8WQN - chain A; structure by X-ray diffraction, 1.80 A resolution.

== Chain A ==
Molecule: SegC
Organism: Saccharolobus solfataricus P2
UniProt: Q981B4 (Q981B4_SACS2); residues 1-165 here = UniProt positions 1-165
Sequence (173 residues; numbered 1 to 173; the number before each row is that of its first residue):
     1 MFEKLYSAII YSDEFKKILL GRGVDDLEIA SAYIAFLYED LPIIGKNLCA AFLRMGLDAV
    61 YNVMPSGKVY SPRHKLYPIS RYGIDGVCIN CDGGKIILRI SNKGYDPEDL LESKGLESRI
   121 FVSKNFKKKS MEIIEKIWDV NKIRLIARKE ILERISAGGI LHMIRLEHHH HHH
Unresolved in the structure: 156-173
Disulfide bonds: C88-C91
Sequence notes: expression tag (166-173)
Reported in the primary citation:
  - mutagenesis - K68A: abolished expression
  - mutagenesis - Y61A: increased catalytic activity on NTP
  - mutagenesis - R73A: decreased catalytic activity on NTP

== Summary ==
The paper reports that K68A abolishes expression; Y61A increases catalytic activity on NTP.
Chain A is SegC (Saccharolobus solfataricus P2); the structure, Structure of Saccharolobus solfataricus SegC
(SSO0033) protein, was determined by X-ray diffraction, deposited together with 8WQ8 and 8YK9.
